PDB entry 4QF5 | X-ray diffraction, 2.80 A resolution | chain A

== Chain A ==
Name: UDP-N-acetylmuramoyl-tripeptide--D-alanyl-D-alanine ligase
Source organism: Acinetobacter baumannii
Notes: EC 6.3.2.10
Reference sequence: B7GVN5 (B7GVN5_ACIB3); numbering as in UniProt (aligned over 1-466)
Amino-acid sequence (472 residues; row label = number of the first residue in the row; numbers below 1 keep their minus sign (His-5 is residue -5)):
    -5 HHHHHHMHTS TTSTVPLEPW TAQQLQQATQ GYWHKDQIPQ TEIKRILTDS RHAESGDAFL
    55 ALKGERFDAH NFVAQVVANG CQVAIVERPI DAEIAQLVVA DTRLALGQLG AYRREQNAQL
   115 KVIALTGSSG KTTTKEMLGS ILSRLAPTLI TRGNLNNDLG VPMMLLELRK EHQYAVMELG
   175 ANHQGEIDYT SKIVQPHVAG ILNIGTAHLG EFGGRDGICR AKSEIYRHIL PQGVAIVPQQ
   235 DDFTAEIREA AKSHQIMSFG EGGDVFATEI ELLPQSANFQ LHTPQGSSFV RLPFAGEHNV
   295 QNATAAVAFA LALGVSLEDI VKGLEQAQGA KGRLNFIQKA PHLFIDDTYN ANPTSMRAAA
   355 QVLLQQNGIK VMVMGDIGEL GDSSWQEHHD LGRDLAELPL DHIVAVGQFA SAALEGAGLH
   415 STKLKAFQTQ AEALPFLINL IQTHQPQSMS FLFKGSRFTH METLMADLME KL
Disordered / not traced: -5 to 6, 466
Construct notes: expression tag (-5 to 0)
Modified / non-standard residues: Lys216 (lysine nz-carboxylic acid; KCX)
Metal / ion sites: Mg2+: Thr126, Glu172 (together with ATP)
Ligand contacts: ATP (adenosine-5'-triphosphate): Ser122, Ser123, Gly124, Lys125, Thr126, Thr127, Asn150, Glu172, Asn197, His202, His292, Gln295, Asn296, Arg327, Leu328, Asp341, Asn344, Thr348, Ser349, Ala352, Lys448

== Overview ==
Ligands of chain A: ATP. The Mg2+ site is built by Thr126 and Glu172.
Chain A is UDP-N-acetylmuramoyl-tripeptide--D-alanyl-D-alanine ligase (Acinetobacter baumannii); the
structure, Crystal structure I of MurF from Acinetobacter baumannii, was determined by X-ray diffraction
together with 4QDI from the same study.
